Entry 6VB0 (X-ray diffraction, 1.90 A resolution); this record covers chains A and B of the 3 polymer chains in the assembly.

# Chain A
Protein: MHC class I antigen
From: Homo sapiens
UniProtKB: F4NBQ8 (F4NBQ8_HUMAN); residues 1-276 here correspond to UniProt positions 25-300 (UniProt number = residue number + 24)
Chain sequence (276 residues; numbered 1 to 276; the number before each row is that of its first residue):
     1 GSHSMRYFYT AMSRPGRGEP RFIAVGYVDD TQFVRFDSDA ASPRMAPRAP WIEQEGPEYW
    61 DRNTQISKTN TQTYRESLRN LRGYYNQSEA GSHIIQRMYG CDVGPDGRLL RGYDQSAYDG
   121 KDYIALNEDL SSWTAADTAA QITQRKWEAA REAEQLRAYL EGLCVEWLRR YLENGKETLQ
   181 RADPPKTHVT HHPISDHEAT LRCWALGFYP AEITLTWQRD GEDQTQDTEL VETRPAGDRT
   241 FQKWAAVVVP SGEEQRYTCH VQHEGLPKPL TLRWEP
Cystine bridges: Cys-101/Cys-164, Cys-203/Cys-259

# Chain B
Protein: Beta-2-microglobulin
From: Homo sapiens
UniProtKB: P61769 (B2MG_HUMAN); residues 1-99 here correspond to UniProt positions 21-119 (UniProt number = residue number + 20)
Chain sequence (100 residues; each row starts with the number of its first residue; numbering starts at 0):
     0 MIQRTPKIQV YSRHPAENGK SNFLNCYVSG FHPSDIEVDL LKNGERIEKV EHSDLSFSKD
    60 WSFYLLYYTE FTPTEKDEYA CRVNHVTLSQ PKIVKWDRDM
Differences from the reference sequence: initiating methionine (0)
Curated features (UniProtKB/Swiss-Prot):
  - modified residue: Gln-2 (Pyrrolidone carboxylic acid)
  - glycosylation: Ile-1 (N-linked (Glc) (glycation) isoleucine), Lys-19 (N-linked (Glc) (glycation) lysine), Lys-41 (N-linked (Glc) (glycation) lysine), Lys-48 (N-linked (Glc) (glycation) lysine), Lys-58 (N-linked (Glc) (glycation) lysine), Lys-91 (N-linked (Glc) (glycation) lysine), Lys-94 (N-linked (Glc) (glycation) lysine)
Cystine bridges: Cys-25/Cys-80

# How chain A and chain B interact
Residue-residue contacts - 56 pairs, chain A then chain B:
  Phe-8(A) / Ser-55(B)
  Phe-8(A) / Phe-56(B)  hydrophobic
  Tyr-9(A) / Phe-56(B)
  Thr-10(A) / Phe-56(B)
  Thr-10(A) / Phe-62(B)
  Met-12(A) / Ser-33(B)
  Met-12(A) / Asp-34(B)
  Arg-17(A) / Asp-34(B)  salt bridge
  Val-25(A) / Asp-53(B)
  Val-25(A) / Leu-54(B)
  Val-25(A) / Ser-55(B)
  Tyr-27(A) / Ser-55(B)
  Tyr-27(A) / Tyr-63(B)  hydrogen bond
  Gln-32(A) / Asp-53(B)  hydrogen bond
  Arg-35(A) / Asp-53(B)  salt bridge
  Arg-48(A) / Asp-53(B)  salt bridge
  His-93(A) / Met-0(B)
  Ile-94(A) / Pro-32(B)  hydrophobic
  Ile-94(A) / Ser-33(B)
  Gln-96(A) / His-31(B)  hydrogen bond
  Gln-96(A) / Phe-56(B)
  Gln-96(A) / Trp-60(B)  hydrogen bond (side chain-backbone)
  Gln-96(A) / Phe-62(B)
  Arg-97(A) / Phe-56(B)
  Gln-115(A) / Trp-60(B)
  Ser-116(A) / Trp-60(B)
  Ala-117(A) / Trp-60(B)  hydrophobic
  Asp-119(A) / Met-0(B)
  Asp-119(A) / His-31(B)
  Gly-120(A) / Arg-3(B)  hydrogen bond (backbone-side chain)
  Gly-120(A) / His-31(B)  hydrogen bond (backbone-side chain)
  Gly-120(A) / Trp-60(B)
  Lys-121(A) / Ile-1(B)  hydrogen bond (side chain-backbone)
  Asp-122(A) / Trp-60(B)  hydrogen bond
  His-192(A) / Asp-98(B)  salt bridge
  His-192(A) / Met-99(B)
  Arg-202(A) / Met-99(B)
  Trp-204(A) / Met-99(B)  hydrophobic
  Val-231(A) / Gln-8(B)
  Glu-232(A) / Lys-6(B)  salt bridge
  Glu-232(A) / Gln-8(B)  hydrogen bond (backbone-side chain)
  Glu-232(A) / Tyr-26(B)
  Glu-232(A) / Ser-28(B)  hydrogen bond
  Arg-234(A) / Gln-8(B)  hydrogen bond
  Arg-234(A) / Tyr-10(B)
  Pro-235(A) / Tyr-10(B)  hydrogen bond (backbone-side chain)
  Pro-235(A) / Asn-24(B)
  Pro-235(A) / Tyr-26(B)
  Pro-235(A) / Leu-65(B)  hydrophobic
  Ala-236(A) / Arg-12(B)  hydrogen bond (backbone-side chain)
  Ala-236(A) / Asn-24(B)  hydrogen bond (backbone-side chain)
  Gly-237(A) / Arg-12(B)  hydrogen bond (backbone-side chain)
  Gln-242(A) / Tyr-10(B)
  Gln-242(A) / Ser-11(B)  hydrogen bond (side chain-backbone)
  Gln-242(A) / Arg-12(B)  hydrogen bond (side chain-backbone)
  Trp-244(A) / Met-99(B)
Also at the interface, not in a pair above, chain A (39 interface residues in all): Ile-23, Ser-92, Met-98, Thr-190, Leu-206, Thr-233, Asp-238
Also at the interface, not in a pair above, chain B (28 interface residues in all): His-13, Pro-14, Asp-59

# In short
39 residues of chain A face 28 of chain B across their interface; the contacts include 17 hydrogen bonds and 5
salt bridges. Polar pairs include Arg-17(A)/Asp-34(B), Arg-35(A)/Asp-53(B) and Arg-48(A)/Asp-53(B).
Here chain A is MHC class I antigen and chain B is Beta-2-microglobulin, both from Homo sapiens. Entry 6VB0
(HLA-B*15:02 complexed with a synthetic peptide) was determined by X-ray diffraction.
